8F29 - chains 8 and X of the 27 polymer chains in the assembly; structure by electron microscopy, 4.00 A resolution.

== Chain 8 ==
Name: ATP synthase protein 8
Organism: Saccharomyces cerevisiae
UniProtKB: P00856 (ATP8_YEAST); residues 7-47 here = UniProt positions 7-47
Chain sequence (41 residues; row label = number of the first residue in the row):
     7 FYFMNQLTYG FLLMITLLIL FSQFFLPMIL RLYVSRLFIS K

== Chain X ==
Name: ATP synthase subunit a
Organism: Saccharomyces cerevisiae
UniProtKB: P00854 (ATP6_YEAST); residues 26-249 here correspond to UniProt positions 36-259 (UniProt number = residue number + 10)
Chain sequence (224 residues; row label = number of the first residue in the row):
    26 LTTFSLYTII VLLVITSLYT LTNNNNKIIG SRWLISQEAI YDTIMNMTKG QIGGKNWGLY
    86 FPMIFTLFMF IFIANLISMI PYSFALSAHL VFIISLSIVI WLGNTILGLY KHGWVFFSLF
   146 VPAGTPLPLV PLLVIIETLS YFARAISLGL RLGSNILAGH LLMVILAGLT FNFMLINLFT
   206 LVFGFVPLAM ILAIMMLEFA IGIIQGYVWA ILTASYLKDA VYLH
Disordered / not traced: 26-28

== Interface between chain 8 and chain X ==
Pairs across the interface (32; chain 8 residue first):
  Phe-9(8) with Val-116(X), hydrophobic
  Asn-11(8) with Phe-29(X)
  Gln-12(8) with Phe-29(X); His-114(X); Phe-117(X)
  Leu-13(8) with Phe-117(X)
  Tyr-15(8) with Ser-30(X)
  Gly-16(8) with Phe-117(X)
  Phe-17(8) with Phe-117(X); Val-124(X), hydrophobic
  Leu-19(8) with Thr-33(X); Ile-34(X); Leu-37(X), hydrophobic
  Thr-22(8) with Leu-37(X)
  Leu-23(8) with Leu-37(X), hydrophobic; Ile-40(X), hydrophobic
  Leu-24(8) with Met-88(X), hydrophobic; Thr-91(X)
  Phe-27(8) with Met-94(X), hydrophobic
  Phe-31(8) with Thr-41(X); Tyr-44(X), hydrophobic; Thr-45(X)
  Leu-32(8) with Phe-86(X), hydrophobic; Phe-90(X), hydrophobic
  Met-34(8) with Tyr-44(X), hydrophobic
  Ile-35(8) with Tyr-66(X), hydrophobic
  Leu-38(8) with Lys-52(X); Ile-53(X)
  Tyr-39(8) with Glu-63(X), hydrogen bond; Tyr-66(X), hydrophobic; Asp-67(X), hydrogen bond
  Arg-42(8) with Ile-53(X), hydrogen bond (side chain-backbone)
Other interface residues (no listed pair), chain 8 (21 interface residues in all): Ser-28, Leu-36
Other interface residues (no listed pair), chain X (28 interface residues in all): Asn-51, Ile-54, Gln-62, Pro-87, Ser-120

== Summary ==
21 residues of chain 8 and 28 residues of chain X are in contact; the contacts include 3 hydrogen bonds. Polar
pairs include Tyr-39(8)/Glu-63(X), Tyr-39(8)/Asp-67(X) and Arg-42(8)/Ile-53(X).
Here chain 8 is ATP synthase protein 8 and chain X is ATP synthase subunit a, both from Saccharomyces
cerevisiae. Entry 8F29 (Yeast ATP synthase in conformation-1 at pH 6) was determined by electron microscopy,
deposited together with 8F39, 8FKJ and 8FL8.
